1AN1 - chains E and I; structure by X-ray diffraction, 2.03 A resolution.

# Chain E
Protein: Trypsin
From: Sus scrofa
UniProt: P00761 (TRYP_PIG); the construct lacks a stretch of the UniProt sequence and is renumbered around it, so the offset changes along the chain: 16-34 = UniProt 9-27; 37-67 = UniProt 28-58; 69-125 = UniProt 59-115; 127-130 = UniProt 116-119; 5 more segments
Sequence (223 residues; numbered 16 to 245 plus 3 insertion-coded residues; 10 numbers in that range are skipped by the numbering (no residue carries them; nothing is unmodelled there); the number before each row is that of its first residue):
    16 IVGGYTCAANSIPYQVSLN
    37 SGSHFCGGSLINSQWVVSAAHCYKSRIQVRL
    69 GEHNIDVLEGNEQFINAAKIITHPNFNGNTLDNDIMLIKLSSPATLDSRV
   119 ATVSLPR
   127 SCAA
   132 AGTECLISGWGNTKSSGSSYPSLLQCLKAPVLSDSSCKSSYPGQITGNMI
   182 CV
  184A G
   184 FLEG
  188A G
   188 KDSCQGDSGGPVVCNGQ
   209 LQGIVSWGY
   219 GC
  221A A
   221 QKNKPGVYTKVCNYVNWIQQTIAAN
Cystine bridges: Cys-22/Cys-157, Cys-42/Cys-58, Cys-128/Cys-232, Cys-136/Cys-201, Cys-168/Cys-182, Cys-191/Cys-220
Modified / non-standard residues: Asp-115 (d-aspartic acid; DAS)
Differences from the reference sequence: modified residue (115)
Ion coordination: Ca2+: Glu-70, Asn-72, Val-75, Glu-77, Glu-80
UniProt features mapped onto this chain:
  - active site (Charge relay system): His-57, Asp-102, Ser-195
  - binding site (Ca(2+)): Glu-70, Asn-72, Val-75, Glu-80
  - site: Asp-189 (Required for specificity)

# Chain I
Protein: Tryptase inhibitor
From: Hirudo medicinalis
Notes: EC 3.4.21.4; engineered mutation(s): N115D (D-ASPARTIC ACID FORM)
UniProt: P80424 (LDTI_HIRME); numbering as in UniProt (aligned over 1-46)
Sequence (46 residues; each row starts with the number of its first residue):
     1 KKVCACPKILKPVCGSDGRTYANSCIARCNGVSIKSEGSCPTGILN
Unresolved in the structure: 1, 42-46
Cystine bridges: Cys-4/Cys-29, Cys-6/Cys-25, Cys-14/Cys-40

# How chain E and chain I interact
Residue-residue contacts (41; chain E residue first):
  His-40(E) / Leu-10(I)
  Phe-41(E) / Leu-10(I)  hydrogen bond (backbone-backbone)
  Phe-41(E) / Lys-11(I)
  Cys-42(E) / Ile-9(I)  hydrophobic
  His-57(E) / Pro-7(I)
  His-57(E) / Ile-9(I)
  Leu-99(E) / Pro-7(I)  hydrophobic
  Tyr-151(E) / Leu-10(I)
  Asp-189(E) / Lys-8(I)  salt bridge
  Ser-190(E) / Lys-8(I)  hydrogen bond (backbone-side chain)
  Cys-191(E) / Lys-8(I)
  Gln-192(E) / Pro-7(I)  hydrogen bond (side chain-backbone)
  Gln-192(E) / Lys-8(I)
  Gln-192(E) / Ile-9(I)
  Gln-192(E) / Ala-22(I)
  Gln-192(E) / Asn-23(I)
  Gln-192(E) / Ile-26(I)
  Gly-193(E) / Lys-8(I)  hydrogen bond (backbone-backbone)
  Gly-193(E) / Ile-9(I)
  Gly-193(E) / Leu-10(I)
  Asp-194(E) / Lys-8(I)
  Ser-195(E) / Lys-8(I)  hydrogen bond (side chain-backbone)
  Ser-195(E) / Ile-9(I)  hydrogen bond (side chain-backbone)
  Val-213(E) / Lys-8(I)
  Ser-214(E) / Pro-7(I)
  Ser-214(E) / Lys-8(I)  hydrogen bond (backbone-backbone)
  Trp-215(E) / Ala-5(I)  hydrophobic
  Trp-215(E) / Cys-6(I)
  Trp-215(E) / Pro-7(I)  hydrophobic
  Trp-215(E) / Lys-8(I)
  Gly-216(E) / Cys-4(I)
  Gly-216(E) / Ala-5(I)
  Gly-216(E) / Cys-6(I)  hydrogen bond (backbone-backbone)
  Gly-216(E) / Lys-8(I)
  Tyr-217(E) / Val-3(I)  hydrogen bond (side chain-backbone)
  Tyr-217(E) / Cys-4(I)
  Tyr-217(E) / Ala-5(I)
  Gly-219(E) / Val-3(I)
  Gly-219(E) / Cys-4(I)  hydrogen bond (backbone-backbone)
  Gly-219(E) / Lys-8(I)
  Gly-226(E) / Lys-8(I)
Also at the interface, not in a pair above, chain E (24 interface residues in all): Cys-58, Lys-60, Gln-175, Gln-221

# In short
The interface between chain E and chain I involves 24 residues on one side and 12 on the other, with 10
hydrogen bonds and 1 salt bridge. Polar pairs include Asp-189(E)/Lys-8(I), Ser-190(E)/Lys-8(I) and
Gln-192(E)/Pro-7(I).
Here chain E is Trypsin (Sus scrofa) and chain I is Tryptase inhibitor (Hirudo medicinalis). Entry 1AN1
(Leech-derived tryptase inhibitor/trypsin complex) was determined by X-ray diffraction.
